PDB entry 8VF8 | X-ray diffraction, 1.98 A resolution | chains A and P of the 4 polymer chains in the assembly

[Chain A]
Molecule: DNA polymerase beta
From: Homo sapiens
Notes: EC 2.7.7.7, 4.2.99.-
UniProt: P06746 (DPOLB_HUMAN); numbering as in UniProt (aligned over 1-335)
Chain sequence (335 residues; numbered 1 to 335; the number before each row is that of its first residue):
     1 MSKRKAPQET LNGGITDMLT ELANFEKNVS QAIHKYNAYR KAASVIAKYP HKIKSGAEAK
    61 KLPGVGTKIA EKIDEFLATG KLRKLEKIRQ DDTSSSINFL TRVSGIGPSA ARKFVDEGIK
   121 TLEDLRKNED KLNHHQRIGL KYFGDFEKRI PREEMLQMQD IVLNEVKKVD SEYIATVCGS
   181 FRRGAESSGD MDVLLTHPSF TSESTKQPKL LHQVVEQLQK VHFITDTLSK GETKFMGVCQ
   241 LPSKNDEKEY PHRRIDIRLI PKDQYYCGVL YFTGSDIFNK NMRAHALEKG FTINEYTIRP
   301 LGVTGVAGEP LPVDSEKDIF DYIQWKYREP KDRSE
Not modelled in the structure: 1-6, 205-206
Metal / ion sites: Na+ site 1: Ser30, Ser171; Na+ site 2: Lys60, Leu62, Val65 (shared with 1 residue of chain D); Na+ site 3: Thr101, Val103, Ile106 (shared with DG9(P) of chain P)
Curated features (UniProtKB/Swiss-Prot):
  - region: Arg183 to Asp192 (DNA-binding)
  - active site: Lys72 (Nucleophile)
  - binding site (K(+)): Lys60, Leu62, Val65, Thr101, Val103, Ile106
  - binding site (Na(+)): Lys60, Leu62, Val65, Thr101, Val103, Ile106
  - binding site (dATP): Arg149, Ser180, Arg183, Gly189, Asp190
  - binding site (dCTP): Arg149, Ser180, Arg183, Gly189, Asp190
  - binding site (dGTP): Arg149, Ser180, Arg183, Gly189, Asp190, Asp192
  - binding site (dTTP): Arg149, Ser180, Arg183, Gly189, Asp190
  - binding site (Mg(2+)): Asp190, Asp192, Asp256
  - modified residue: Lys72 (N6-acetyllysine), Arg83 (Omega-N-methylarginine), Arg152 (Omega-N-methylarginine)
  - cross-link (Glycyl lysine isopeptide (Lys-Gly)): Lys41 (interchain with G-Cter in ubiquitin), Lys61 (interchain with G-Cter in ubiquitin), Lys81 (interchain with G-Cter in ubiquitin)
  - natural variant: Leu22 (L22P: Found in a gastric cancer sample; uncertain significance), Tyr39 (Y39C: Found in a gastric cancer sample; uncertain significance), Gly118 (G118V: Decreased DNA-directed DNA polymerase activity), Arg137 (R137Q: Decreased function in base-excision repair), Arg149 (R149I: Decreased DNA-directed DNA polymerase activity), Asp160 (D160N: Found in a gastric cancer sample; uncertain significance), Cys239 (C239R: Found in a gastric cancer sample; uncertain significance), Lys289 (K289M: Found in a colon cancer sample; uncertain significance), Asn294 (N294D: Found in a gastric cancer sample; uncertain significance), Glu295 (E295K: Found in a gastric cancer sample; uncertain significance)
  - mutagenesis: Phe25 (F25W: No effect on 5'-dRP lyase activity. Decreased ssDNA binding), His34 (H34G: Decreased 5'-dRP lyase activity. Decreased ssDNA binding), Lys35 (K35A: Decreased 5'-dRP lyase activity. Decreased ssDNA binding. Loss of 5'-dRP lyase activity; when associated with A-68 and A-72. Decreased ssDNA binding; when associated with A-68 and A-72 ...), Tyr39 (Y39F: No effect on 5'-dRP lyase activity; Y39Q: Abolishes DNA polymerase and 5'-dRP lyase activity), Lys41 (K41R: Abolishes ubiquitination; when associated with R-61 and R-81), Lys60 (K60A: Decreased 5'-dRP lyase activity. Decreased ssDNA binding), Lys61 (K61R: Abolishes ubiquitination; when associated with R-41 and R-81), Lys68 (K68A: No effect on 5'-dRP lyase activity. Decreased ssDNA binding. Loss of 5'-dRP lyase activity; when associated with A-35 and A-72. Decreased ssDNA binding; when associated with A-35 and A-72 ...), Glu71 (E71Q: No effect on 5'-dRP lyase activity. No effect on structure shown by circular dichroism. No effect on ssDNA binding), Lys72 (K72A: Severely reduced 5'-dRP lyase activity. Does not affect ssDNA binding. Loss of 5'-dRP lyase activity; when associated with A-35 and A-68. Decreased ssDNA binding ...), Glu75 (E75A: Slightly decreased 5'-dRP lyase activity. Decreased ssDNA binding. No effect on structure shown by circular dichroism), Lys81 (K81R: Abolishes ubiquitination; when associated with R-41 and R-61), 5 further mutagenesis entries in UniProt

[Chain P]
Molecule: 10-nt DNA strand
Sequence (10 nucleotides; row label = number of the first residue in the row):
     1 GCTGATGCGC
Metal / ion sites: Na+: DG9 (shared with Thr101(A), Val103(A), Ile106(A) of chain A)

[Chain A / chain P interface]
Residue-residue contacts (14):
  Val103(A) - DG9(P)  phosphate contact
  Ser104(A) - DG9(P)  phosphate contact
  Gly105(A) - DC8(P)  phosphate contact
  Gly105(A) - DG9(P)  hydrogen bond to the phosphate
  Ile106(A) - DG9(P)  hydrogen bond to the phosphate
  Gly107(A) - DC8(P)  hydrogen bond to the phosphate
  Gly107(A) - DG9(P)  phosphate contact
  Pro108(A) - DC8(P)  phosphate contact
  Ser109(A) - DG7(P)  phosphate contact
  Ser109(A) - DC8(P)  hydrogen bond to the phosphate
  Ala110(A) - DC8(P)  hydrogen bond to the phosphate
  His135(A) - DG9(P)  sugar contact
  Arg254(A) - DC10(P)  salt bridge to the phosphate
  Asp256(A) - DC10(P)  sugar contact
Also at the interface, not in a pair above, chain A (13 interface residues in all): Asp190, Met236

[Summary]
13 residues of chain A face 4 of chain P across their interface, with 5 hydrogen bonds and 1 salt bridge.
Among the polar pairs are Gly105(A)-DG9(P), Ile106(A)-DG9(P) and Gly107(A)-DC8(P).
Here chain A is DNA polymerase beta (Homo sapiens) and chain P is a 10-nt DNA strand. Entry 8VF8 (Binary DNA
Polymerase Beta bound to DNA containing primer terminal dC base-paired with FapydG) was determined by X-ray
diffraction together with 8VF9, 8VFA, 8VFB, 8VFC, 8VFD, 8VFE and 5 further entries from the same study.
